PDB entry 7PB8 | X-ray diffraction, 3.68 A resolution | chains U and P of the 5 polymer chains in the assembly

Chain U:
Name: Centromere protein U
Organism: Homo sapiens
UniProtKB: Q71F23 (CENPU_HUMAN); numbering as in UniProt (aligned over 1-418)
Chain sequence (418 residues; row label = number of the first residue in the row):
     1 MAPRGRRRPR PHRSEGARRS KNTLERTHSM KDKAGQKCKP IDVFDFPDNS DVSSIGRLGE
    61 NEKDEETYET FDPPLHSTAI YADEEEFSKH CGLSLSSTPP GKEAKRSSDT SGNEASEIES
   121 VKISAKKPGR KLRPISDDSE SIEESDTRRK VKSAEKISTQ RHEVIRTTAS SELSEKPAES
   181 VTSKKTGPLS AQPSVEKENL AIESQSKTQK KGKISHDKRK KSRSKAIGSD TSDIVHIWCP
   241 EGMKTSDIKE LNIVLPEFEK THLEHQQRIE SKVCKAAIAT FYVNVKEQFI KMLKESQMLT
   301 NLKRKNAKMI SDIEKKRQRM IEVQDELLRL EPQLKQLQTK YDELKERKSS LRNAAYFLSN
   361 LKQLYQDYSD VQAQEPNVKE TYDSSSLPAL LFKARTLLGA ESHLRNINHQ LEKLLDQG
Disordered / not traced: 1-314, 418
Swiss-Prot annotation at these positions:
  - motif (Nuclear localization signal): R6 to T23, K303 to M320
  - modified residue: T78 (Phosphothreonine), T98 (Phosphothreonine), S108 (Phosphoserine), T110 (Phosphothreonine), S111 (Phosphoserine), S116 (Phosphoserine), S120 (Phosphoserine), S136 (Phosphoserine), S139 (Phosphoserine), S141 (Phosphoserine), S190 (Phosphoserine), S194 (Phosphoserine), S232 (Phosphoserine)
  - cross-link: K185 (Glycyl lysine isopeptide (Lys-Gly) (interchain with G-Cter in SUMO2))

Chain P:
Name: Centromere protein P
Organism: Homo sapiens
UniProtKB: Q6IPU0 (CENPP_HUMAN); residue numbers follow UniProt; this construct covers 1-288
Chain sequence (294 residues; numbered 1 to 294; the number before each row is that of its first residue):
     1 MDAELAEVRA LQAEIAALRR ACEDPPAPWE EKSRVQKSFQ AIHQFNLEGW KSSKDLKNQL
    61 GHLESELSFL STLTGINIRN HSKQTEDLTS TEMTEKSIRK VLQRHRLSGN CHMVTFQLEF
   121 QILEIQNKER LSSAVTDLNI IMEPTECSEL SEFVSRAEER KDLFMFFRSL HFFVEWFEYR
   181 KRTFKHLKEK YPDAVYLSEG PSSCSMGIRS ASRPGFELVI VWRIQIDEDG KVFPKLDLLT
   241 KVPQRALELD KNRAIETAPL SFRTLVGLLG IEAALESLIK SLCAEENNEN LYFQ
Disordered / not traced: 1-52, 91-97, 284-294
Differences from the reference sequence: expression tag (289-294)
Swiss-Prot annotation at these positions:
  - modified residue: S38 (Phosphoserine)

Interface between chain U and chain P:
Residue-residue contacts - 56 pairs, chain U then chain P:
  R347(U) - L268(P)
  S350(U) - L268(P)
  L351(U) - L268(P)  hydrophobic
  A354(U) - L268(P)  hydrophobic
  Y356(U) - N252(P)  hydrogen bond
  F357(U) - A254(P)
  F357(U) - T257(P)
  F357(U) - A258(P)  hydrophobic
  F357(U) - S261(P)
  F357(U) - L278(P)  hydrophobic
  L358(U) - S281(P)
  N360(U) - N252(P)
  N360(U) - A254(P)
  L361(U) - L218(P)  hydrophobic
  L361(U) - L278(P)  hydrophobic
  L361(U) - S281(P)
  L361(U) - L282(P)
  K362(U) - K280(P)
  K362(U) - S281(P)
  K362(U) - C283(P)  hydrogen bond (side chain-backbone)
  L364(U) - D250(P)
  Y365(U) - R213(P)
  Y365(U) - F216(P)  hydrophobic
  Y365(U) - L282(P)
  Q366(U) - C283(P)  hydrogen bond (side chain-backbone)
  D367(U) - L249(P)
  Y368(U) - R213(P)
  Y368(U) - F216(P)  hydrophobic
  Y368(U) - P243(P)  hydrophobic
  Y368(U) - A246(P)  hydrophobic
  S369(U) - R213(P)  hydrogen bond
  Q372(U) - S212(P)
  E380(U) - G215(P)
  E380(U) - P243(P)
  T381(U) - P243(P)
  T381(U) - Q244(P)  hydrogen bond (backbone-backbone)
  Y382(U) - V242(P)
  D383(U) - L247(P)
  S385(U) - T240(P)  hydrogen bond (backbone-side chain)
  S385(U) - V242(P)
  S386(U) - T240(P)
  S386(U) - K241(P)
  S386(U) - V242(P)  hydrogen bond (side chain-backbone)
  P388(U) - L239(P)  hydrophobic
  A389(U) - T240(P)
  A389(U) - K241(P)
  F392(U) - S198(P)
  F392(U) - S205(P)
  K393(U) - S198(P)  hydrogen bond
  K393(U) - E217(P)
  R395(U) - E146(P)  salt bridge
  R395(U) - E199(P)  salt bridge
  R395(U) - C204(P)
  T396(U) - E199(P)
  H403(U) - E146(P)  salt bridge
  H403(U) - E199(P)  salt bridge
Interface residues without a listed pair, chain U (33 interface residues in all): N353, L390, K413
Interface residues without a listed pair, chain P (39 interface residues in all): E143, S210, V219, L238, R245, T264, L265

In short:
33 residues of chain U and 39 residues of chain P are in contact, with 8 hydrogen bonds and 4 salt bridges.
Polar pairs include R395(U)-E146(P), R395(U)-E199(P) and H403(U)-E146(P).
Chain U is Centromere protein U and chain P is Centromere protein P, both from Homo sapiens; the structure,
Crystal structure of the CENP-OPQUR complex, was determined by X-ray diffraction, deposited together with
7PB4, 7PII, 7PKN, 7R5R, 7R5S, 7R5V, 7YWX and 7YYH.
